PDB entry 6Q6J | X-ray diffraction, 1.99 A resolution | chain A

[Chain A]
Protein: Phosphoserine phosphatase
From: Homo sapiens
Notes: EC 3.1.3.3
Reference sequence: P78330 (SERB_HUMAN); residue numbers follow UniProt; this construct covers 5-224
Sequence (220 residues; numbered 5 to 224; the number before each row is that of its first residue):
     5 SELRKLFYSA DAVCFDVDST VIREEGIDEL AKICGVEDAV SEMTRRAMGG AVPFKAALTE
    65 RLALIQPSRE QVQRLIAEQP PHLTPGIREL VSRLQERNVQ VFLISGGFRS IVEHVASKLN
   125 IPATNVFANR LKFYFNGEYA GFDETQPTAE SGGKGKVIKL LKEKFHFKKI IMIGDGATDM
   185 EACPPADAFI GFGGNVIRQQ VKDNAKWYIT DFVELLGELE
Metal / ion sites: Ca2+ site 1: Asp20, Asp22, Asp179; Ca2+ site 2: Glu185, Pro188
UniProt features mapped onto this chain:
  - active site: Asp20 (Nucleophile), Asp22 (Proton donor)
  - binding site (L-serine): Asp20 to Asp22, Ser109 to Gly111, Lys158
  - binding site (Mg(2+)): Asp20, Asp22, Asp179
  - binding site (O-phospho-L-serine): Met52, Ser109 to Gly111, Lys158, Thr182
  - binding site (phosphate): Gly53, Thr182

[In short]
Asp20, Asp22 and Asp179 form the Ca2+ site 1. The Ca2+ site 2 is built by Glu185 and Pro188. From UniProt:
active-site residues Asp20 and Asp22, 7 L-serine-binding residues, 3 Mg2+-binding residues and 6
O-phospho-L-serine-binding residues.
Chain A is Phosphoserine phosphatase (Homo sapiens); the structure, Human phosphoserine phosphatase with
substrate analogue homo-cysteic acid, was determined by X-ray diffraction, deposited together with 6HYJ and
6HYY.
